7NJN - chains C and D of the 20 polymer chains in the assembly; structure by electron microscopy, 2.64 A resolution.

[Chain C]
Protein: ATP synthase subunit alpha
Organism: Mycolicibacterium smegmatis MC2 155
Notes: EC 7.1.2.2
Reference sequence: A0R202 (ATPA_MYCS2); numbering as in UniProt (aligned over 1-548)
Chain sequence (548 residues; each row starts with the number of its first residue):
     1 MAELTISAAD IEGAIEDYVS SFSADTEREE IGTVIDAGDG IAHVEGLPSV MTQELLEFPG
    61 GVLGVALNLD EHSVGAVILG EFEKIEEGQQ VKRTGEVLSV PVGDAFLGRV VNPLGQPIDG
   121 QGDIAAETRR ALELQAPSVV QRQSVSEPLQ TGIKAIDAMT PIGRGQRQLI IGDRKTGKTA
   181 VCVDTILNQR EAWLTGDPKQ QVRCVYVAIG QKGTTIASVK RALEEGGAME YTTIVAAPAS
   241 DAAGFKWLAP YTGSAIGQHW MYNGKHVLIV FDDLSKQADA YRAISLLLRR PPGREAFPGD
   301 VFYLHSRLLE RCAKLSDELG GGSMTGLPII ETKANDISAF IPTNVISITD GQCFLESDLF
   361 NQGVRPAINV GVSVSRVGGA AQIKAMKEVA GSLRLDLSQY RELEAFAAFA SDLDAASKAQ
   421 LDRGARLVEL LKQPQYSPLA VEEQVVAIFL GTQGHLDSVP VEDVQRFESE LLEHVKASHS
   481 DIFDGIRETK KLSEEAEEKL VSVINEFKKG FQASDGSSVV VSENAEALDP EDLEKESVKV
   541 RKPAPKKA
Unresolved in the structure: 1-4, 409-412, 522, 546-548
Swiss-Prot annotation at these positions:
  - binding site (ATP): Gly-172 to Thr-179
  - site: Ser-373 (Required for activity)
Metal / ion sites: Mg2+: Thr-179 (together with ATP)
Ligand contacts:
  - ADP (adenosine-5'-diphosphate): Val-374, Ser-375, Arg-376
  - ATP (adenosine-5'-triphosphate): Asp-173, Arg-174, Lys-175, Thr-176, Gly-177, Lys-178, Thr-179, Ala-180, Glu-331, Phe-360, Arg-365, Pro-366, Gln-433, Pro-434, Gln-435

[Chain D]
Protein: ATP synthase subunit beta
Organism: Mycolicibacterium smegmatis MC2 155
Notes: EC 7.1.2.2
Reference sequence: A0R200 (ATPB_MYCS2); residues 1-475 here = UniProt positions 1-475
Chain sequence (475 residues; numbered 1 to 475; the number before each row is that of its first residue):
     1 MTATAEKTAG RVVRITGPVV DVEFPRGSVP ELFNALHAEI TFGALAKTLT LEVAQHLGDS
    61 LVRCISMQPT DGLVRGVEVT DTGASISVPV GDGVKGHVFN ALGDCLDDPG YGKDFEHWSI
   121 HRKPPAFSDL EPRTEMLETG LKVVDLLTPY VRGGKIALFG GAGVGKTVLI QEMINRIARN
   181 FGGTSVFAGV GERTREGNDL WVELADANVL KDTALVFGQM DEPPGTRMRV ALSALTMAEF
   241 FRDEQGQDVL LFIDNIFRFT QAGSEVSTLL GRMPSAVGYQ PTLADEMGEL QERITSTRGR
   301 SITSMQAVYV PADDYTDPAP ATTFAHLDAT TELSRAVFSK GIFPAVDPLA SSSTILDPAI
   361 VGDEHYRVAQ EVIRILQRYK DLQDIIAILG IDELSEEDKQ LVNRARRIER FLSQNMMAAE
   421 QFTGQPGSTV PLKETIEAFD KLTKGEFDHL PEQAFFLIGG LDDLAKKAES LGAKL
Unresolved in the structure: 1-7
Metal / ion sites: Mg2+: Thr-167 (together with ADP)
Ligand contacts:
  - ADP (adenosine-5'-diphosphate): Gly-161, Ala-162, Gly-163, Val-164, Gly-165, Lys-166, Thr-167, Val-168, Glu-196, Phe-338, Phe-343, Met-416, Ala-419, Phe-422, Thr-423
  - ATP (adenosine-5'-triphosphate): Ser-353, Leu-356, Tyr-366

[Chain C / chain D interface]
Pairs across the interface (114):
  Gly-46(C) / Arg-75(D)  hydrogen bond (backbone-side chain)
  Leu-47(C) / Arg-75(D)  hydrogen bond (backbone-side chain)
  Pro-48(C) / Val-74(D)
  Pro-48(C) / Arg-75(D)
  Ser-49(C) / Val-74(D)
  Val-50(C) / Val-74(D)
  Val-50(C) / Arg-75(D)
  Met-51(C) / Phe-42(D)  hydrophobic
  Met-51(C) / Gly-72(D)
  Met-51(C) / Leu-73(D)
  Met-51(C) / Val-74(D)  hydrophobic
  Thr-52(C) / Ile-15(D)
  Thr-52(C) / Thr-70(D)
  Thr-52(C) / Asp-71(D)
  Thr-52(C) / Gly-72(D)  hydrogen bond (backbone-backbone)
  Thr-52(C) / Leu-73(D)  hydrogen bond (backbone-backbone)
  Gln-53(C) / Asp-71(D)
  Asn-68(C) / Ile-15(D)
  Leu-69(C) / Arg-14(D)
  Leu-69(C) / Ile-15(D)  hydrogen bond (backbone-backbone)
  Leu-69(C) / Arg-75(D)
  Asp-70(C) / Val-13(D)
  Asp-70(C) / Arg-14(D)
  Asp-70(C) / Arg-75(D)  hydrogen bond (backbone-side chain)
  Glu-71(C) / Val-13(D)
  Glu-71(C) / Arg-14(D)  salt bridge
  Ser-73(C) / Arg-75(D)
  Val-74(C) / Arg-75(D)
  Gly-95(C) / Phe-42(D)
  Glu-96(C) / Phe-42(D)
  Val-97(C) / Phe-42(D)  hydrophobic
  Val-97(C) / Leu-45(D)  hydrophobic
  Glu-133(C) / Leu-45(D)
  Glu-133(C) / Asp-71(D)
  Leu-134(C) / Ala-44(D)
  Gln-135(C) / Pro-69(D)
  Pro-137(C) / Thr-194(D)
  Ser-138(C) / Thr-194(D)
  Val-139(C) / Thr-194(D)
  Val-139(C) / Gly-197(D)
  Val-139(C) / Asn-198(D)  hydrogen bond (backbone-side chain)
  Val-139(C) / Gln-219(D)
  Val-140(C) / Leu-106(D)
  Val-140(C) / Trp-201(D)  hydrophobic
  Arg-142(C) / Thr-194(D)
  Arg-142(C) / Asn-198(D)  hydrogen bond (backbone-side chain)
  Gln-143(C) / Asn-198(D)
  Ser-144(C) / Asn-198(D)
  Val-145(C) / Arg-195(D)
  Arg-167(C) / Arg-193(D)
  Pro-291(C) / Thr-268(D)
  Arg-294(C) / Val-277(D)
  Gly-299(C) / Glu-265(D)
  Phe-302(C) / Arg-258(D)
  Phe-302(C) / Gln-261(D)
  Phe-302(C) / Glu-265(D)
  Tyr-303(C) / Asp-221(D)
  Tyr-303(C) / Glu-222(D)
  Tyr-303(C) / Pro-223(D)
  Tyr-303(C) / Arg-227(D)
  Tyr-303(C) / Glu-265(D)
  Ser-306(C) / Met-220(D)  hydrogen bond (side chain-backbone)
  Glu-310(C) / Arg-193(D)
  Glu-310(C) / Thr-194(D)  hydrogen bond
  Glu-310(C) / Met-220(D)
  Glu-310(C) / Asp-221(D)
  Ser-338(C) / Ala-312(D)
  Thr-343(C) / Tyr-309(D)
  Thr-343(C) / Ala-312(D)
  Ile-346(C) / Ala-162(D)  hydrophobic
  Ile-346(C) / Arg-193(D)
  Ser-347(C) / Arg-193(D)  hydrogen bond (backbone-side chain)
  Ser-347(C) / Met-220(D)
  Ser-347(C) / Arg-258(D)  hydrogen bond
  Ile-348(C) / Arg-193(D)  hydrogen bond (backbone-side chain)
  Ile-348(C) / Met-220(D)  hydrophobic
  Thr-349(C) / Arg-193(D)  hydrogen bond (backbone-side chain)
  Asp-350(C) / Arg-193(D)  salt bridge
  Asp-350(C) / Arg-195(D)  salt bridge
  Gly-371(C) / Phe-338(D)
  Gly-371(C) / Ser-339(D)
  Arg-376(C) / Ala-162(D)
  Arg-376(C) / Gly-163(D)
  Arg-376(C) / Arg-193(D)
  Arg-376(C) / Arg-195(D)
  Arg-376(C) / Phe-422(D)
  Gly-378(C) / Phe-422(D)
  Gly-379(C) / Gln-421(D)  hydrogen bond (backbone-backbone)
  Gly-391(C) / Phe-422(D)
  Gly-391(C) / Thr-423(D)
  Arg-394(C) / Phe-338(D)
  Arg-394(C) / Phe-343(D)
  Leu-395(C) / Gly-341(D)
  Leu-395(C) / Phe-343(D)  hydrophobic
  Leu-395(C) / Phe-456(D)  hydrophobic
  Leu-395(C) / Leu-457(D)  hydrophobic
  Ser-398(C) / Ser-339(D)
  Ser-398(C) / Lys-340(D)
  Ser-398(C) / Gly-341(D)
  Gln-399(C) / Lys-340(D)
  Gln-399(C) / Gly-341(D)
  Gln-399(C) / Arg-410(D)
  Gln-399(C) / Gln-453(D)  hydrogen bond
  Gln-399(C) / Phe-456(D)
  Glu-402(C) / Lys-340(D)
  Glu-402(C) / Arg-406(D)  salt bridge
  Glu-402(C) / Arg-410(D)  salt bridge
  Phe-406(C) / Tyr-379(D)
  Phe-406(C) / Ile-386(D)  hydrophobic
  Phe-406(C) / Ile-391(D)  hydrophobic
  Phe-406(C) / Arg-406(D)
  Ala-416(C) / Gln-453(D)
  Ser-417(C) / Gln-453(D)
  Gln-420(C) / Gln-453(D)  hydrogen bond
Interface residues without a listed pair, chain C (70 interface residues in all): Leu-67, Ala-136, Arg-290, Asp-300, Arg-307, Asn-344, Val-372, Val-374, Ser-375, Val-377, Ser-392, Leu-403, Ala-408
Interface residues without a listed pair, chain D (66 interface residues in all): Thr-16, Gly-17, Asp-107, Glu-196, Asp-199, Phe-217, Leu-269, Gly-278, Asp-317, Arg-335, Ile-342, Ala-387, Val-402, Pro-451, Glu-452

[In short]
Chain C and chain D form an interface of 70 and 66 residues respectively; the contacts include 17 hydrogen
bonds and 5 salt bridges. Polar pairs include Glu-71(C)/Arg-14(D), Asp-350(C)/Arg-193(D) and
Asp-350(C)/Arg-195(D). ADP is bound between chain C and chain D. Chain C binds ATP.
Chain C is ATP synthase subunit alpha and chain D is ATP synthase subunit beta, both from Mycolicibacterium
smegmatis MC2 155; the structure, Mycobacterium smegmatis ATP synthase state 1d, was determined by electron
microscopy (same publication as 7NJK, 7NJL, 7NJM, 7NJO, 7NJP, 7NJQ and 20 further entries).
